PDB entry 7YAE | electron microscopy, 3.37 A resolution | chains B and C of the 6 polymer chains in the assembly

# Chain B
Name: Guanine nucleotide-binding protein G(I)/G(S)/G(T) subunit beta-1
From: Homo sapiens
UniProtKB: P62873 (GBB1_HUMAN); residue numbers follow UniProt; this construct covers 2-340
Amino-acid sequence (350 residues; numbered -9 to 340; the number before each row is that of its first residue; numbers below 1 keep their minus sign (Met-9 is residue -9)):
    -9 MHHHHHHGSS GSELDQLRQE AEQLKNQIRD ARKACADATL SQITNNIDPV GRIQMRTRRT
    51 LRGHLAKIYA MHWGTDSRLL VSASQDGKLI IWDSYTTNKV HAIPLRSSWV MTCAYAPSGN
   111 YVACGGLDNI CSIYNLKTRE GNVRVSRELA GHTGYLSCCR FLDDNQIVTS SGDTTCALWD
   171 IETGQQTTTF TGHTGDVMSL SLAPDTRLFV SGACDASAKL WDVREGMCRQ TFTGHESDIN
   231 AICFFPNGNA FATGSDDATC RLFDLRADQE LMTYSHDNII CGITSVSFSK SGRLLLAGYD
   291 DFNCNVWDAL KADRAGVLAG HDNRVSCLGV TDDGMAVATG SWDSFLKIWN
Disordered / not traced: -9 to 0
Construct notes: initiating methionine (-9); expression tag (-8 to 1)
UniProt features mapped onto this chain:
  - modified residue: Ser2 (N-acetylserine), His266 (Phosphohistidine)
  - natural variant: Leu30 (L30F: In MRD42; uncertain significance), Arg52 (R52G: In MRD42), Gly64 (G64V: In MRD42), Asp76 (D76E: In MRD42; D76G: In MRD42), Gly77 (G77S: In MRD42), Lys78 (K78R: In MRD42), Ile80 (I80N: In MRD42; I80T: In MRD42), His91 (H91R: In MRD42; uncertain significance), Ala92 (A92T: In MRD42), Pro94 (P94S: In MRD42), Leu95 (L95P: In MRD42), Arg96 (R96L: In MRD42), 5 further natural variant entries in UniProt

# Chain C
Name: Guanine nucleotide-binding protein G(I)/G(S)/G(O) subunit gamma-2
From: Homo sapiens
UniProtKB: P59768 (GBG2_HUMAN); numbering as in UniProt (aligned over 1-71)
Amino-acid sequence (71 residues; numbered 1 to 71; the number before each row is that of its first residue):
     1 MASNNTASIA QARKLVEQLK MEANIDRIKV SKAAADLMAY CEAHAKEDPL LTPVPASENP
    61 FREKKFFCAI L
Disordered / not traced: 1-5, 67-71
UniProt features mapped onto this chain:
  - modified residue: Ala2 (N-acetylalanine), Cys68 (Cysteine methyl ester)
  - lipidation: Cys68 (S-geranylgeranyl cysteine)

# Chain B / chain C interface
Pairs across the interface (57; chain B residue first):
  Leu7(B) - Ala12(C)  hydrophobic
  Leu7(B) - Val16(C)
  Ala11(B) - Leu19(C)
  Leu14(B) - Lys20(C)
  Ile18(B) - Ala23(C)  hydrophobic
  Ala21(B) - Arg27(C)  hydrogen bond (backbone-side chain)
  Arg22(B) - Arg27(C)
  Cys25(B) - Arg27(C)
  Cys25(B) - Val30(C)
  Asp27(B) - Val30(C)  hydrogen bond (side chain-backbone)
  Asp27(B) - Ser31(C)
  Ala28(B) - Val30(C)
  Leu30(B) - Ala34(C)  hydrophobic
  Ile33(B) - Ala34(C)  hydrophobic
  Ile33(B) - Met38(C)
  Thr34(B) - Met38(C)
  Ile37(B) - Met38(C)  hydrophobic
  Ile37(B) - Glu42(C)
  Ile43(B) - Leu50(C)
  Arg48(B) - Asn59(C)
  Arg48(B) - Phe61(C)
  Arg48(B) - Glu63(C)
  Arg49(B) - Phe61(C)  hydrogen bond (side chain-backbone)
  Arg49(B) - Arg62(C)  hydrogen bond (side chain-backbone)
  Ser84(B) - Phe61(C)
  Tyr85(B) - Phe61(C)  hydrophobic
  Met217(B) - Met21(C)  hydrophobic
  Cys218(B) - Gln18(C)
  Arg219(B) - Met21(C)  hydrogen bond (side chain-backbone)
  Arg219(B) - Glu22(C)
  Arg219(B) - Asn24(C)
  Gln220(B) - Ile25(C)
  Thr221(B) - Glu22(C)  hydrogen bond
  Phe235(B) - Leu37(C)  hydrophobic
  Asn237(B) - Asp36(C)
  Asn237(B) - Tyr40(C)
  Arg256(B) - Asp26(C)
  Arg256(B) - Ile28(C)
  Ala257(B) - Ile28(C)
  Asp258(B) - Ile25(C)
  Asp258(B) - Arg27(C)  salt bridge
  Gln259(B) - Ile28(C)  hydrogen bond (side chain-backbone)
  Gln259(B) - Val30(C)
  Leu261(B) - Val30(C)  hydrophobic
  Ser279(B) - Asp48(C)  hydrogen bond
  Lys280(B) - Glu47(C)
  Ser281(B) - Cys41(C)  hydrogen bond (backbone-side chain)
  Ser281(B) - His44(C)
  Ser281(B) - Asp48(C)  hydrogen bond
  Arg283(B) - Leu51(C)
  Gly324(B) - Pro49(C)
  Gly324(B) - Leu50(C)
  Met325(B) - Pro49(C)  hydrophobic
  Met325(B) - Leu50(C)
  Met325(B) - Pro60(C)
  Asn340(B) - Asn59(C)  hydrogen bond
  Asn340(B) - Phe61(C)
Other interface residues (no listed pair), chain B (52 interface residues in all): Leu4, Glu10, Ala26, Thr29, Val40, Met45, Thr47, Ser67, Pro236, Asp254, Gly282, Leu284, Asp323, Ala326, Ile338
Other interface residues (no listed pair), chain C (40 interface residues in all): Ser8, Ile9, Arg13, Leu15, Lys29, Ala33, Ala45

# In short
Chain B and chain C form an interface of 52 and 40 residues respectively, with 11 hydrogen bonds and 1 salt
bridge. Polar pairs include Asp258(B)-Arg27(C), Ala21(B)-Arg27(C) and Asp27(B)-Val30(C).
Here chain B is Guanine nucleotide-binding protein G(I)/G(S)/G(T) subunit beta-1 and chain C is Guanine
nucleotide-binding protein G(I)/G(S)/G(O) subunit gamma-2, both from Homo sapiens. Entry 7YAE
(Octreotide-bound SSTR2-Gi complex) was determined by electron microscopy, deposited together with 7YAC.
